Entry 9EQO (X-ray diffraction, 1.34 A resolution); this record covers chains A and B.

Chain A (and B):
Molecule: Capsid protein VP3
From: Infectious bursal disease virus
Notes: chain B of this document is another copy of the same molecule, construct and numbering; everything in this record applies to it too
Reference sequence: P61825 (POLS_IBDV); residues 2-66 here correspond to UniProt positions 757-821 (UniProt number = residue number + 755)
Amino-acid sequence (65 residues; each row starts with the number of its first residue):
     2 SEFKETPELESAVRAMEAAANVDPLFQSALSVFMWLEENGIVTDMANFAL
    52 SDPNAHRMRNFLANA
Disordered / not traced: 2-5 (chain B: fully traced)
Reported in the primary citation:
  - self-association interface (contacts with another copy of this molecule): Trp36

Interface between chain A and chain B:
Contacting residue pairs (86):
  Glu9(A) with Ala19(B); Ala20(B); Val23(B)
  Leu10(A) with Asp24(B); Phe27(B), hydrophobic
  Ala13(A) with Ala16(B); Ala20(B), hydrophobic; Phe27(B), hydrophobic
  Ala16(A) with Ala13(B); Ala16(B), hydrophobic
  Met17(A) with Met17(B), hydrophobic; Phe27(B), hydrophobic; Phe34(B), hydrophobic
  Ala19(A) with Glu9(B)
  Ala20(A) with Glu9(B); Leu10(B); Ala13(B), hydrophobic
  Val23(A) with Glu9(B)
  Asp24(A) with Phe4(B); Lys5(B), hydrogen bond (side chain-backbone)
  Leu26(A) with Ser2(B); Glu3(B); Phe4(B); Val43(B); Thr44(B)
  Phe27(A) with Phe4(B); Leu10(B), hydrophobic; Phe34(B), hydrophobic
  Ser29(A) with Val43(B); Ala47(B)
  Ala30(A) with Phe4(B), hydrophobic; Phe34(B); Val43(B)
  Val33(A) with Leu37(B), hydrophobic; Met46(B), hydrophobic; Ala47(B)
  Phe34(A) with Phe27(B), hydrophobic; Ala30(B), hydrophobic; Phe34(B), hydrophobic
  Trp36(A) with Phe49(B), hydrophobic; Ala50(B), hydrophobic; Asp53(B), hydrogen bond (side chain-backbone); Pro54(B); Met59(B), hydrophobic
  Glu38(A) with Leu26(B)
  Asn40(A) with Pro54(B), hydrogen bond (side chain-backbone); Asn55(B); Ala56(B); Arg60(B), hydrogen bond (backbone-side chain)
  Ile42(A) with Met59(B), hydrophobic
  Val43(A) with Leu26(B), hydrophobic; Ser29(B); Ala30(B); Val33(B)
  Thr44(A) with Ser29(B), hydrogen bond
  Met46(A) with Val33(B), hydrophobic; Trp36(B), hydrophobic; Met46(B), hydrophobic; Met59(B), hydrophobic
  Ala47(A) with Ser29(B); Val33(B)
  Phe49(A) with Trp36(B), hydrophobic; Phe62(B), hydrophobic; Leu63(B), hydrophobic; Ala66(B), hydrophobic
  Ala50(A) with Trp36(B), hydrophobic
  Asp53(A) with Trp36(B), hydrogen bond (backbone-side chain)
  Pro54(A) with Trp36(B), hydrogen bond (backbone-side chain); Asn40(B), hydrogen bond (backbone-side chain)
  Asn55(A) with Asn40(B)
  Ala56(A) with Trp36(B), hydrophobic; Asn40(B); Ile42(B), hydrophobic
  Arg58(A) with Phe62(B)
  Met59(A) with Trp36(B), hydrophobic; Ile42(B), hydrophobic; Met46(B), hydrophobic; Met59(B), hydrophobic; Phe62(B), hydrophobic
  Arg60(A) with Asn40(B), hydrogen bond (side chain-backbone); Ile42(B)
  Phe62(A) with Phe49(B), hydrophobic; Arg58(B); Phe62(B), hydrophobic
  Leu63(A) with Asp45(B); Phe49(B), hydrophobic
Other interface residues (no listed pair), chain A (41 interface residues in all): Thr7, Ser12, Val14, Leu31, Leu37, Asp45, Ala66
Other interface residues (no listed pair), chain B (43 interface residues in all): Thr7, Ser12, Pro25

In short:
41 residues of chain A and 43 residues of chain B are in contact, with 9 hydrogen bonds. Polar contacts
include Asp24(A)-Lys5(B), Trp36(A)-Asp53(B) and Asn40(A)-Pro54(B). The paper reports a self-association
interface involving Trp36(A).
Chain A and chain B are both Capsid protein VP3 (Infectious bursal disease virus); the structure, N-terminal
domain Infectious Bursal Disease Virus (IBDV) VP3, was determined by X-ray diffraction together with 9EQN and
9EQP from the same study.
